8GF5 - chains C and F of the 7 polymer chains in the assembly; structure by electron microscopy, 3.00 A resolution.

[Chain C]
Protein: Methyl-coenzyme M reductase subunit beta
Organism: Methanosarcina acetivorans C2A
UniProt: Q8THG7 (Q8THG7_METAC); residues 1-434 here = UniProt positions 1-434
Sequence (434 residues; numbered 1 to 434; the number before each row is that of its first residue):
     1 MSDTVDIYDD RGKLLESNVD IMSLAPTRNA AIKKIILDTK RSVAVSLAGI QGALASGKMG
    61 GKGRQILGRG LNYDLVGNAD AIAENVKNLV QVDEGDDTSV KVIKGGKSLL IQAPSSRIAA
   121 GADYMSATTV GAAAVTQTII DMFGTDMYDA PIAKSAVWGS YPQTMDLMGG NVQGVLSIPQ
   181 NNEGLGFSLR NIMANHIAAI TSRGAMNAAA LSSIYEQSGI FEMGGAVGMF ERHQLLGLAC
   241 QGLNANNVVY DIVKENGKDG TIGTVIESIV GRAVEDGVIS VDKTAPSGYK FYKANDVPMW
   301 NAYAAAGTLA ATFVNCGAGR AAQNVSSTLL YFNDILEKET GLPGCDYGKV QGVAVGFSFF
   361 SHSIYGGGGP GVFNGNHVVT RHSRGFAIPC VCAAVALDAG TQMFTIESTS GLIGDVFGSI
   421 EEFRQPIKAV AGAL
Not modelled in the structure: 1-2, 432-434
Ligand contacts:
  - 1-thioethanesulfonic acid (COM): F359, S363, Y365
  - factor 430 (F43): S363, I364, Y365
  - Coenzyme B (TP7): F359, F360, Y365, G366, G367, H377, V378, V379

[Chain F]
Protein: Methyl-coenzyme M reductase subunit gamma
Organism: Methanosarcina acetivorans C2A
UniProt: Q8THH0 (Q8THH0_METAC); residues 1-248 here = UniProt positions 1-248
Sequence (248 residues; numbered 1 to 248; the number before each row is that of its first residue):
     1 MAYEAQYYPG ATSVGANRRK HMSGKLEKLR EISDEDLTAV LGHRAPGSDY PSTHPPLAEM
    61 GEPACSIREA VAATPGAAAG DRVRYVQFAD SMYNAPATPY FRSYFAAINF RGVDPGTLSG
   121 RQIVEARERD MEQCAKVQME TEMTDPALAG MRGATVHGHS VRLQEDGVMF DMLDRRRLEG
   181 GVIIMDKDQV AIPLDRKVNL GKPMSSEEAA KRTTIYRVDN VAFRDDAEVI EWVHRVFDQR
   241 TSYGFQPK
Not modelled in the structure: 1

[Interface between chain C and chain F]
Residue-residue contacts - 6 pairs, chain C then chain F:
  Q137(C) - Q246(F)
  I140(C) - F245(F)  hydrophobic
  M147(C) - T241(F)
  M147(C) - S242(F)
  M147(C) - F245(F)  hydrophobic
  A150(C) - F245(F)  hydrophobic
Other interface residues (no listed pair), chain C (7 interface residues in all): D141, T145, D146

[Overview]
7 residues of chain C and 4 residues of chain F are in contact. Ligands of chain C: 1-thioethanesulfonic acid,
factor 430 and Coenzyme B.
Chain C is Methyl-coenzyme M reductase subunit beta and chain F is Methyl-coenzyme M reductase subunit gamma,
both from Methanosarcina acetivorans C2A; the structure, McrD binds asymmetrically to methyl-coenzyme M
reductase improving active site accessibility during assembly, was determined by electron microscopy (same
publication as 8GF6).
